4F1F - chains A and B of the 4 polymer chains in the assembly; structure by X-ray diffraction, 1.68 A resolution.

# Chain A
Molecule: Insulin A chain
From: Homo sapiens
UniProtKB: P01308 (INS_HUMAN); residues 1-21 here correspond to UniProt positions 90-110 (UniProt number = residue number + 89)
Amino-acid sequence (21 residues; row label = number of the first residue in the row):
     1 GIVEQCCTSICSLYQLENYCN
Disulfides: Cys6-Cys11

# Chain B
Molecule: Insulin B chain
From: Homo sapiens
UniProtKB: P01308 (INS_HUMAN); residues 1-30 here correspond to UniProt positions 25-54 (UniProt number = residue number + 24)
Amino-acid sequence (30 residues; each row starts with the number of its first residue):
     1 FVNQHLCGSHLVEALYLVCGERGFFYTPKT
Bound ions: Zn2+ near His10 (its only coordinating residue here)

# Interface between chain A and chain B
Contacting residue pairs (44):
  Gly1(A) with Thr30(B), hydrogen bond (backbone-side chain)
  Ile2(A) with Leu11(B), hydrophobic; Leu15(B), hydrophobic
  Val3(A) with Pro28(B), hydrophobic
  Glu4(A) with Thr30(B), hydrogen bond
  Cys6(A) with Gln4(B); His5(B); Leu6(B), hydrogen bond (backbone-backbone); Leu11(B), hydrophobic
  Cys7(A) with His5(B); Leu6(B), hydrogen bond (backbone-backbone); Cys7(B), disulfide
  Thr8(A) with His5(B), hydrogen bond (backbone-side chain)
  Ser9(A) with His5(B)
  Ile10(A) with Asn3(B); Gln4(B); His5(B)
  Cys11(A) with Asn3(B); Gln4(B), hydrogen bond (backbone-backbone)
  Ser12(A) with Val2(B); Asn3(B)
  Leu13(A) with Phe1(B), hydrophobic; Val2(B); Val18(B)
  Tyr14(A) with Phe1(B)
  Leu16(A) with Leu6(B), hydrophobic; Leu11(B), hydrophobic; Ala14(B), hydrophobic; Leu15(B); Val18(B), hydrophobic
  Glu17(A) with Val18(B); Arg22(B), salt bridge
  Tyr19(A) with Leu15(B), hydrophobic; Phe24(B); Phe25(B), hydrogen bond (backbone-backbone)
  Cys20(A) with Cys19(B), disulfide; Arg22(B); Gly23(B); Phe24(B), hydrophobic; Phe25(B)
  Asn21(A) with Arg22(B), hydrogen bond (backbone-side chain); Gly23(B), hydrogen bond (backbone-backbone); Phe24(B); Phe25(B)
Also at the interface, not in a pair above, chain A (19 interface residues in all): Asn18
Also at the interface, not in a pair above, chain B (19 interface residues in all): Tyr26
Inter-chain disulfides: Cys7(A)-Cys7(B), Cys20(A)-Cys19(B)

# In short
Chain A and chain B each contribute 19 residues to their interface, with 2 disulfide bonds, 9 hydrogen bonds
and 1 salt bridge. Polar pairs include Glu17(A)-Arg22(B), Gly1(A)-Thr30(B) and Glu4(A)-Thr30(B).
Chain A is Insulin A chain and chain B is Insulin B chain, both from Homo sapiens; the structure, Human
Insulin, was determined by X-ray diffraction, deposited together with 4EWW, 4EWX, 4EWZ, 4EX0, 4EX1, 4EXX and
17 further entries.
